PDB entry 6R0W | electron microscopy, 3.60 A resolution | chains I and J of the 26 polymer chains in the assembly

== Chain I ==
Molecule: V-type ATP synthase, subunit (VAPC-THERM)
Organism: Thermus thermophilus (strain HB8 / ATCC 27634 / DSM 579)
Reference sequence: Q5SIT5 (Q5SIT5_THET8); numbering as in UniProt (aligned over 1-120)
Sequence (120 residues; each row starts with the number of its first residue):
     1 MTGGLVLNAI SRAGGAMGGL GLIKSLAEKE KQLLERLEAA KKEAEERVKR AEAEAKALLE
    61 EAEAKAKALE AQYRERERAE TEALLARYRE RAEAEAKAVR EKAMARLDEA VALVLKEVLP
Disordered / not traced: 1-17

== Chain J ==
Molecule: V-type ATP synthase subunit E
Organism: Thermus thermophilus (strain HB8 / ATCC 27634 / DSM 579)
Reference sequence: P74901 (VATE_THET8); residues 1-188 here = UniProt positions 1-188
Sequence (188 residues; row label = number of the first residue in the row):
     1 MSKLEAILSQ EVEAEIQALL QEAEAKAEAV KREAEEKAKA LLQARERALE AQYRAALRRA
    61 ESAGELLVAT ARTQARGEVL EEVRRRVREA LEALPQKPEW PEVVRKLALE ALEALPGAKA
   121 LVANPEDLPH LEALARERGV ELQAEPALRL GVRAVGAEGK TQVENSLLAR LDRAWDALSS
   181 KVAQALWG
Disordered / not traced: 1, 188

== How chain I and chain J interact ==
Residue-residue contacts (60; chain I residue first):
  Ser25(I) - Glu5(J)
  Lys29(I) - Glu5(J)
  Lys29(I) - Leu8(J)
  Leu33(I) - Ser9(J)
  Leu33(I) - Val12(J)  hydrophobic
  Arg36(I) - Ile16(J)
  Leu37(I) - Ile16(J)  hydrophobic
  Ala40(I) - Ile16(J)  hydrophobic
  Ala51(I) - Lys31(J)  hydrogen bond (backbone-side chain)
  Glu52(I) - Lys31(J)
  Glu54(I) - Glu35(J)
  Ala55(I) - Lys31(J)
  Leu58(I) - Glu35(J)
  Leu59(I) - Ala38(J)  hydrophobic
  Ala62(I) - Leu42(J)
  Glu63(I) - Leu41(J)
  Leu69(I) - Leu49(J)  hydrophobic
  Tyr73(I) - Leu49(J)  hydrogen bond (side chain-backbone)
  Tyr73(I) - Glu50(J)  hydrogen bond (side chain-backbone)
  Tyr73(I) - Tyr53(J)
  Glu77(I) - Tyr53(J)
  Glu80(I) - Tyr53(J)
  Glu80(I) - Leu57(J)
  Tyr88(I) - Glu61(J)
  Tyr88(I) - Gly64(J)
  Tyr88(I) - Val68(J)
  Arg89(I) - Leu67(J)
  Arg91(I) - Val68(J)
  Ala92(I) - Val68(J)  hydrophobic
  Ala92(I) - Ala71(J)
  Val99(I) - Ala75(J)  hydrophobic
  Val99(I) - Trp187(J)
  Arg100(I) - Ala75(J)
  Arg100(I) - Glu78(J)
  Arg100(I) - Val79(J)
  Lys102(I) - Trp187(J)
  Ala103(I) - Val79(J)  hydrophobic
  Ala103(I) - Leu186(J)
  Arg106(I) - Ala185(J)  hydrogen bond (side chain-backbone)
  Arg106(I) - Leu186(J)  hydrogen bond (side chain-backbone)
  Arg106(I) - Trp187(J)
  Leu107(I) - Val83(J)  hydrophobic
  Leu107(I) - Arg86(J)
  Asp108(I) - Arg86(J)  salt bridge
  Ala110(I) - Val182(J)  hydrophobic
  Val111(I) - Val83(J)  hydrophobic
  Val111(I) - Arg86(J)
  Val111(I) - Val87(J)  hydrophobic
  Leu113(I) - Val182(J)  hydrophobic
  Val114(I) - Val87(J)  hydrophobic
  Val114(I) - Leu178(J)  hydrophobic
  Leu115(I) - Ala90(J)  hydrophobic
  Leu115(I) - Leu91(J)  hydrophobic
  Glu117(I) - Leu178(J)
  Val118(I) - Arg170(J)  hydrogen bond (backbone-side chain)
  Val118(I) - Leu171(J)
  Leu119(I) - Leu91(J)  hydrophobic
  Leu119(I) - Leu94(J)  hydrophobic
  Leu119(I) - Leu167(J)  hydrophobic
  Pro120(I) - Val103(J)  hydrophobic
Interface residues without a listed pair, chain I (47 interface residues in all): Gln32, Ala44, Arg47, Ala66, Glu70, Arg76, Leu85, Ala96, Glu109
Interface residues without a listed pair, chain J (50 interface residues in all): Glu13, Leu19, Leu20, Ala23, Glu46, Gln52, Ala56, Ala60, Glu65, Arg76, Glu82, Lys106, Leu107

== Summary ==
47 residues of chain I face 50 of chain J across their interface; the contacts include 6 hydrogen bonds and 1
salt bridge. Polar contacts include Asp108(I)-Arg86(J), Ala51(I)-Lys31(J) and Tyr73(I)-Leu49(J).
Chain I is V-type ATP synthase, subunit (VAPC-THERM) and chain J is V-type ATP synthase subunit E, both from
Thermus thermophilus (strain HB8 / ATCC 27634 / DSM 579); the structure, Thermus thermophilus V/A-type
ATPase/synthase, rotational state 2, was determined by electron microscopy together with 6QUM, 6R0Y, 6R0Z and
6R10 from the same study.
